5FNX - chain A; structure by X-ray diffraction, 2.65 A resolution.

# Chain A
Protein: Potato sti-kunitz bi-functional inhibitor e3ad_n19d
Source organism: Solanum tuberosum
Chain sequence (187 residues; numbered 1 to 187; the number before each row is that of its first residue):
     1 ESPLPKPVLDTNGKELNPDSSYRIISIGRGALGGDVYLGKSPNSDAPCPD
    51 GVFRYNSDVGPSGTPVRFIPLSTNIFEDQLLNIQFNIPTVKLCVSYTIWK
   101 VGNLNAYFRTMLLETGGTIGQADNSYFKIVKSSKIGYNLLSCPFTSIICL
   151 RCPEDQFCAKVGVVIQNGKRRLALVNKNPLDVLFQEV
Disordered / not traced: 1-2
Disulfide bonds: Cys48-Cys93, Cys142-Cys158, Cys149-Cys152
From the paper describing this entry:
  - specificity-determining residues: Lys91, Leu92 (proposed by the authors, not directly observed)

# Overview
From the paper: specificity determinants Lys91 and Leu92.
Chain A is Potato sti-kunitz bi-functional inhibitor e3ad_n19d (Solanum tuberosum); the structure, Crystal
structure at pH 9.0 of a potato STI-Kunitz bi-functional inhibitor of serine and aspartic proteases ..., was
determined by X-ray diffraction, deposited together with 5FZU, 5FZY, 5FZZ and 5G00.
